Entry 9FSU (X-ray diffraction, 2.75 A resolution); this record covers chains M and b of the 28 polymer chains in the assembly.

# Chain M
Name: Proteasome subunit beta type-7
From: Saccharomyces cerevisiae
UniProt: P30657 (PSB7_YEAST); residues -12 to 233 here correspond to UniProt positions 21-266 (UniProt number = residue number + 33)
Chain sequence (246 residues; each row starts with the number of its first residue; numbers below 1 keep their minus sign (Thr-12 is residue -12)):
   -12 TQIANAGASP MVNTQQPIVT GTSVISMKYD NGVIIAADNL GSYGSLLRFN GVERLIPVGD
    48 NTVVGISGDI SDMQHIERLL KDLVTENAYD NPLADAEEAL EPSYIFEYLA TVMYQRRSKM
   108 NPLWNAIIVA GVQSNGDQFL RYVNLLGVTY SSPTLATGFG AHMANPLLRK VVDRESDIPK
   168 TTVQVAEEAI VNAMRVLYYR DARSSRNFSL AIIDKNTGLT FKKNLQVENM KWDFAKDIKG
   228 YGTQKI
Not modelled in the structure: -12 to 0, 225-233

# Chain b
Name: Proteasome subunit beta type-9, Proteasome subunit beta type-1
From: Homo sapiens
Notes: EC 3.4.25.1
UniProt: chimeric construct of P28065, P38624: residues 1-45 from P28065 (PSB9_HUMAN) positions 21-65 (UniProt number = residue number + 20); residues 46-196 from P38624 positions 65-215 (UniProt number = residue number + 19)
Chain sequence (196 residues; numbered 1 to 196; the number before each row is that of its first residue):
     1 TTIMAVEFDG GVVMGSDSRV SAGEAVVNRV FDKLSPLHER IYCALSGSAA DTQAIADIVQ
    61 YHLELYTSQY GTPSTETAAS VFKELCYENK DNLTAGIIVA GYDDKNKGEV YTIPLGGSVH
   121 KLPYAIAGSG STFIYGYCDK NFRENMSKEE TVDFIKHSLS QAIKWDGSSG GVIRMVVLTA
   181 AGVERLIFYP DEYEQL
Not modelled in the structure: 1
Covalent attachments: epoxyketone inhibitor 42 (A1IFL) linked to Thr2
Small-molecule neighbours: epoxyketone inhibitor 42 (A1IFL; (2S)-N-[(2S)-1-[[(1S)-2-cyclohexyl-1-[(2R,3S,6R,7S)-3-methanoyl-2,6-dimethyl-6,7-bis(oxidanyl)-1,4-oxazepan-7-yl]ethyl]amino]-3-(4-methoxyphenyl)-1-oxidanylidene-propan-2-yl]-2-(2-morpholin-4-ylethanoylamino)-4-oxidanyl-butanamide): Ile3, Asp17, Arg19, Val20, Ser21, Ala22, Val27, Phe31, Lys33, Leu45, Ser46, Gly47, Ser48, Ala49, Thr52, Gln53, Thr94, Ala127, Gly128, Ser129, Gly130, Ser168, Ser169
UniProt features mapped onto this chain:
  - active site: Thr1 (Nucleophile)
  - modified residue: Lys33 (N6-acetyllysine)

# Chain M / chain b interface
Residue-residue contacts (43):
  Ser32(M) with Trp165(b); Asp166(b); Gly167(b), hydrogen bond (backbone-backbone)
  Leu33(M) with Phe133(b), hydrophobic; Trp165(b)
  Leu34(M) with Lys164(b); Trp165(b), hydrogen bond (backbone-backbone); Gly167(b)
  Arg35(M) with Trp165(b)
  Phe146(M) with Glu24(b); Ala25(b), hydrophobic
  Tyr185(M) with Glu194(b), hydrogen bond
  Tyr186(M) with Val26(b); Arg29(b)
  Arg187(M) with Glu24(b); Ala25(b); Val26(b), hydrogen bond (backbone-backbone); Val27(b), hydrogen bond (side chain-backbone); Asn28(b); Arg29(b)
  Asp188(M) with Glu24(b)
  Ala189(M) with Arg19(b); Glu24(b), hydrogen bond (backbone-backbone); Gly167(b)
  Arg190(M) with Glu24(b); Gly167(b)
  Arg193(M) with Asp191(b), salt bridge; Glu194(b), salt bridge
  Lys218(M) with Arg29(b), hydrogen bond (backbone-side chain)
  Trp219(M) with Arg29(b); Val30(b), hydrophobic; Gly171(b); Val172(b), hydrophobic; Tyr189(b); Pro190(b)
  Asp220(M) with Tyr189(b)
  Phe221(M) with Arg29(b); Val30(b), hydrophobic
  Ala222(M) with Val30(b), hydrophobic; Arg174(b), hydrogen bond (backbone-side chain); Ile187(b), hydrophobic
  Lys223(M) with Ile187(b); Tyr189(b)
Other interface residues (no listed pair), chain M (20 interface residues in all): Asn37, Met217
Other interface residues (no listed pair), chain b (23 interface residues in all): Ile163, Ser168

# Summary
20 residues of chain M and 23 residues of chain b are in contact; the contacts include 8 hydrogen bonds and 2
salt bridges. Polar pairs include Arg193(M)-Asp191(b), Arg193(M)-Glu194(b) and Tyr185(M)-Glu194(b). Covalently
linked epoxyketone inhibitor 42: at Thr2(b).
Chain M is Proteasome subunit beta type-7 (Saccharomyces cerevisiae) and chain b is Proteasome subunit beta
type-9, Proteasome subunit beta type-1 (Homo sapiens); the structure, Yeast 20S proteasome with human beta1i
(1-51) in complex with epoxyketone inhibitor 16, was determined by X-ray diffraction together with 9FRW, 9FST,
9FSV, 9FT0 and 9FT1 from the same study.
